8TYC - chains B and H of the 8 polymer chains in the assembly; structure by electron microscopy, 3.30 A resolution.

[Chain B]
Protein: Glycoprotein G1
From: Lassa virus
UniProt: P08669 (GLYC_LASSJ); residue numbers follow UniProt; this construct covers 1-259
Amino-acid sequence (259 residues; numbered 1 to 259; the number before each row is that of its first residue):
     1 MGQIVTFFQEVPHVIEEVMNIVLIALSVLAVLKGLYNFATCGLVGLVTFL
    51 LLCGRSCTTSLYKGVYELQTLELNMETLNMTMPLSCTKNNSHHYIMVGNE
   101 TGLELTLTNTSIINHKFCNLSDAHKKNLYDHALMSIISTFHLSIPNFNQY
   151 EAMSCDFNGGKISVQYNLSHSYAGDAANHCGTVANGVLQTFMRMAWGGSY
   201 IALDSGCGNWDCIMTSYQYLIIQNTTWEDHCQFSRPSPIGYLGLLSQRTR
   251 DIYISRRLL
Unresolved in the structure: 1-59
Disulfides: Cys-86/Cys-231, Cys-118/Cys-155, Cys-180/Cys-212
Covalently attached groups: glycan linked to Asn-79, Asn-109; N-acetylglucosamine (NAG) linked to Asn-89, Asn-99, Asn-119, Asn-167, Asn-224
Differences from the reference sequence: conflict Cys-207 (Arg in P08669)
Swiss-Prot annotation at these positions:
  - binding site (Zn(2+)): Cys-57
  - site: Lys-33 (Important for GP-C-mediated membrane fusion), Thr-58, Thr-59 (Cleavage), Leu-259 (Cleavage)
  - lipidation: Gly-2 (N-myristoyl glycine)
  - glycosylation (N-linked (GlcNAc...) asparagine): Asn-79, Asn-89, Asn-99, Asn-109, Asn-119, Asn-167, Asn-224

[Chain H]
Protein: Polyclonal antibody Base-1 heavy chain
From: Oryctolagus cuniculus
Notes: antibody fragment or engineered binder
Amino-acid sequence (108 residues; row label = number of the first residue in the row; note: 2 numbers in that range are skipped by the numbering (no residue carries them; nothing is unmodelled there); X marks 108 residues of unknown identity (built as UNK)):
     3 XXXXXXXXXXXX
    16 XXXXXXXXXXXXXXXXXXXXXXXXXXXXXXXXXXXXXXXX
    57 XXXXXXXXXXXXXXXXXXXXXXXXXX
   82A X
    83 XXXXXXXXXXXXXXXXXXXXXXXXXXXXX

[How chain B and chain H interact]
Interface residues of chain B (facing chain H), 5 residues: Leu-61, Lys-63, Gly-64, Val-65, Glu-67

[Overview]
No residue of chain B is in contact with chain H. N-acetylglucosamine is covalently linked to Asn-89(B),
Asn-99(B), Asn-119(B), Asn-167(B) and Asn-224(B). Curated annotation (UniProt) lists Zn2+-binding residue
Cys-57(B) on chain B.
Chain B is Glycoprotein G1 (Lassa virus) and chain H is Polyclonal antibody Base-1 heavy chain (Oryctolagus
cuniculus); the structure, Lassa GPC (strain Josiah) bound to rabbit polyclonal base-targeting antibody
Base-1, was determined by electron microscopy, deposited together with 8TYE, 8VCV, 8VE8, 9CJ7, 9CJ8, 9CK7 and
9CK8.
